PDB entry 6NF2 | electron microscopy, 3.70 A resolution | chains B and I of the 24 polymer chains in the assembly

Chain B (and I):
Protein: Envelope glycoprotein gp41
Source organism: Human immunodeficiency virus 1
Notes: chain I of this document is another copy of the same molecule, construct and numbering; everything in this record applies to it too
UniProt: Q2N0S6 (Q2N0S6_9HIV1); residues 512-664 here correspond to UniProt positions 509-661 (UniProt number = residue number - 3)
Amino-acid sequence (153 residues; each row starts with the number of its first residue):
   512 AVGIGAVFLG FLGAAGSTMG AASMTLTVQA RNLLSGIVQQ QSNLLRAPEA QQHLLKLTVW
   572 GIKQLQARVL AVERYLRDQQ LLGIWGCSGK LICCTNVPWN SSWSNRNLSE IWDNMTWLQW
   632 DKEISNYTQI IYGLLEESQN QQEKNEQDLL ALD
Unresolved in the structure: 548-568
Differences from the reference sequence: engineered mutation Pro559 (Ile556 in Q2N0S6), Cys605 (Thr602 in Q2N0S6)
Cystine bridges: Cys598-Cys604
Covalently attached groups: N-acetylglucosamine (NAG) linked to Asn611, Asn637

How chain B and chain I interact:
Pairs across the interface (23):
  Met535(B) with Asn651(I), hydrogen bond (backbone-side chain)
  Thr538(B) with Glu647(I), hydrogen bond; Asn651(I)
  Ala541(B) with Gln591(I)
  Arg542(B) with Gln591(I); Ile595(I)
  Leu545(B) with Leu587(I), hydrophobic; Arg588(I); Gln591(I)
  Ser546(B) with Arg588(I), hydrogen bond
  Ile573(B) with Ile573(I), hydrophobic
  Leu576(B) with Gln577(I); Val580(I), hydrophobic
  Arg579(B) with Gln577(I), hydrogen bond; Glu584(I), salt bridge
  Val580(B) with Val580(I), hydrophobic
  Val583(B) with Leu587(I), hydrophobic
  Tyr586(B) with Gln591(I), hydrogen bond
  Leu587(B) with Leu587(I), hydrophobic
  Gly600(B) with Gly594(I)
  Lys601(B) with Glu654(I), salt bridge
  Ile603(B) with Glu654(I); Gln658(I)
Also at the interface, not in a pair above, chain B (19 interface residues in all): Gln575, Ser599, Cys605
Also at the interface, not in a pair above, chain I (16 interface residues in all): Leu576, Leu581, Ser599

In short:
19 residues of chain B and 16 residues of chain I are in contact; the contacts include 5 hydrogen bonds and 2
salt bridges. Polar pairs include Arg579(B)-Glu584(I), Lys601(B)-Glu654(I) and Met535(B)-Asn651(I).
N-acetylglucosamine is covalently linked to Asn611(B) and Asn637(B).
Chain B and chain I are both Envelope glycoprotein gp41 (Human immunodeficiency virus 1); the structure,
Cryo-EM structure of vaccine-elicited antibody 0PV-c.01 in complex with HIV-1 Env BG505 DS-SOSIP and
antibodies VRC03 ..., was determined by electron microscopy together with 6MPH, 6MQC, 6MQE, 6MQM, 6MQR, 6N16
and 4 further entries from the same study.
